7PKN - chains Q and U of the 11 polymer chains in the assembly; structure by electron microscopy, 3.20 A resolution.

Chain Q:
Protein: Centromere protein Q
Source organism: Homo sapiens
UniProtKB: Q7L2Z9 (CENPQ_HUMAN); residue numbers follow UniProt; this construct covers 1-268
Sequence (268 residues; numbered 1 to 268; the number before each row is that of its first residue):
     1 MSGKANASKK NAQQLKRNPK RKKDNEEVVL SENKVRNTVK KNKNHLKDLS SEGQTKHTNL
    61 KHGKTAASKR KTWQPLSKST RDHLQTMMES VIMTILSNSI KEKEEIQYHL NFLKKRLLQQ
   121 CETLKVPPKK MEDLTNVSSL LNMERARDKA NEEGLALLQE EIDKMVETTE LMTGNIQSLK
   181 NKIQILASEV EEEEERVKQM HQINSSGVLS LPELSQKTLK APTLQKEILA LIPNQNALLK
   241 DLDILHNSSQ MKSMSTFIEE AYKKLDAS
Unresolved in the structure: 1-73, 205-208
Swiss-Prot annotation at these positions:
  - modified residue (Phosphoserine): Ser31, Ser50, Ser249

Chain U:
Protein: Centromere protein U
Source organism: Homo sapiens
UniProtKB: Q71F23 (CENPU_HUMAN); residues 1-418 here = UniProt positions 1-418
Sequence (418 residues; row label = number of the first residue in the row):
     1 MAPRGRRRPR PHRSEGARRS KNTLERTHSM KDKAGQKCKP IDVFDFPDNS DVSSIGRLGE
    61 NEKDEETYET FDPPLHSTAI YADEEEFSKH CGLSLSSTPP GKEAKRSSDT SGNEASEIES
   121 VKISAKKPGR KLRPISDDSE SIEESDTRRK VKSAEKISTQ RHEVIRTTAS SELSEKPAES
   181 VTSKKTGPLS AQPSVEKENL AIESQSKTQK KGKISHDKRK KSRSKAIGSD TSDIVHIWCP
   241 EGMKTSDIKE LNIVLPEFEK THLEHQQRIE SKVCKAAIAT FYVNVKEQFI KMLKESQMLT
   301 NLKRKNAKMI SDIEKKRQRM IEVQDELLRL EPQLKQLQTK YDELKERKSS LRNAAYFLSN
   361 LKQLYQDYSD VQAQEPNVKE TYDSSSLPAL LFKARTLLGA ESHLRNINHQ LEKLLDQG
Unresolved in the structure: 1-251, 418
Swiss-Prot annotation at these positions:
  - motif (Nuclear localization signal): Arg6 to Thr23, Lys303 to Met320
  - modified residue: Thr78 (Phosphothreonine), Thr98 (Phosphothreonine), Ser108 (Phosphoserine), Thr110 (Phosphothreonine), Ser111 (Phosphoserine), Ser116 (Phosphoserine), Ser120 (Phosphoserine), Ser136 (Phosphoserine), Ser139 (Phosphoserine), Ser141 (Phosphoserine), Ser190 (Phosphoserine), Ser194 (Phosphoserine), Ser232 (Phosphoserine)
  - cross-link: Lys185 (Glycyl lysine isopeptide (Lys-Gly) (interchain with G-Cter in SUMO2))

Chain Q / chain U interface:
Contacting residue pairs (65):
  Leu84(Q) - Phe289(U)  hydrophobic
  Leu110(Q) - Phe281(U)  hydrophobic
  Arg116(Q) - His265(U)  hydrogen bond
  Arg116(Q) - Arg268(U)
  Leu117(Q) - Phe258(U)  hydrophobic
  Gln120(Q) - Thr261(U)
  Leu124(Q) - Val254(U)  hydrophobic
  Leu124(Q) - Glu257(U)
  Val126(Q) - Ile253(U)  hydrophobic
  Lys129(Q) - Gln297(U)
  Met131(Q) - Ser296(U)
  Leu134(Q) - Met292(U)  hydrophobic
  Leu141(Q) - Met298(U)  hydrophobic
  Leu141(Q) - Leu299(U)  hydrophobic
  Glu144(Q) - Leu299(U)
  Glu144(Q) - Leu302(U)
  Glu144(Q) - Lys303(U)  hydrogen bond (side chain-backbone)
  Glu144(Q) - Asn306(U)  hydrogen bond (backbone-side chain)
  Arg145(Q) - Met298(U)
  Arg145(Q) - Leu302(U)
  Arg147(Q) - Asn306(U)
  Arg147(Q) - Ile310(U)
  Asp148(Q) - Leu302(U)
  Asp148(Q) - Asn306(U)  hydrogen bond (backbone-side chain)
  Asp148(Q) - Met309(U)
  Asn151(Q) - Asn306(U)
  Asn151(Q) - Met309(U)
  Asn151(Q) - Ile310(U)
  Asn151(Q) - Ile313(U)
  Leu155(Q) - Asp312(U)
  Leu158(Q) - Met320(U)
  Gln159(Q) - Lys316(U)
  Ile162(Q) - Lys316(U)
  Ile162(Q) - Met320(U)  hydrophobic
  Met165(Q) - Val323(U)  hydrophobic
  Met165(Q) - Gln324(U)
  Val166(Q) - Arg319(U)
  Met172(Q) - Leu327(U)  hydrophobic
  Met172(Q) - Leu330(U)
  Met172(Q) - Glu331(U)
  Met172(Q) - Leu334(U)  hydrophobic
  Ile176(Q) - Leu330(U)
  Ile176(Q) - Leu334(U)  hydrophobic
  Leu179(Q) - Leu337(U)  hydrophobic
  Leu179(Q) - Gln338(U)
  Ile183(Q) - Leu337(U)  hydrophobic
  Ile183(Q) - Tyr341(U)  hydrophobic
  Leu186(Q) - Tyr341(U)  hydrophobic
  Leu186(Q) - Leu344(U)  hydrophobic
  Leu186(Q) - Lys345(U)
  Val190(Q) - Lys348(U)
  Glu193(Q) - Lys348(U)
  Val197(Q) - Leu351(U)  hydrophobic
  Val197(Q) - Ala355(U)  hydrophobic
  Gln225(Q) - Ser385(U)
  Ile228(Q) - Pro388(U)  hydrophobic
  Leu229(Q) - Ser384(U)
  Gln235(Q) - Leu387(U)
  Leu239(Q) - Tyr382(U)
  Leu239(Q) - Leu387(U)  hydrophobic
  Leu242(Q) - Leu390(U)  hydrophobic
  His246(Q) - Leu390(U)
  Asn247(Q) - Lys379(U)
  Ile258(Q) - Ala400(U)  hydrophobic
  Leu265(Q) - Ile407(U)  hydrophobic
Other interface residues (no listed pair), chain Q (57 interface residues in all): Val91, Ile95, Glu102, Leu113, Lys125, Leu140, Thr169, Asn175, Ala187, Arg196, Met200, Ile232, Leu238, Asp243, Met251, Met254, Tyr262
Other interface residues (no listed pair), chain U (62 interface residues in all): Glu264, Val273, Cys274, Ile278, Glu295, Lys305, Glu326, Lys340, Lys362, Thr381, Leu391, Lys393, Thr396, Leu397, His403

Overview:
Chain Q and chain U form an interface of 57 and 62 residues respectively; the contacts include 4 hydrogen
bonds. Polar pairs include Arg116(Q)-His265(U), Glu144(Q)-Lys303(U) and Glu144(Q)-Asn306(U).
Chain Q is Centromere protein Q and chain U is Centromere protein U, both from Homo sapiens; the structure,
Structure of the human CCAN deltaCT complex, was determined by electron microscopy (same publication as 7PB4,
7PB8, 7PII, 7R5R, 7R5S, 7R5V, 7YWX and 7YYH).
